7AOJ - chain A; structure by X-ray diffraction, 1.63 A resolution.

Chain A:
Molecule: Plasmoredoxin
Source organism: Plasmodium falciparum (isolate 3D7)
Reference sequence: Q8I224 (Q8I224_PLAF7); residues 1-179 here = UniProt positions 1-179
Chain sequence (179 residues; each row starts with the number of its first residue):
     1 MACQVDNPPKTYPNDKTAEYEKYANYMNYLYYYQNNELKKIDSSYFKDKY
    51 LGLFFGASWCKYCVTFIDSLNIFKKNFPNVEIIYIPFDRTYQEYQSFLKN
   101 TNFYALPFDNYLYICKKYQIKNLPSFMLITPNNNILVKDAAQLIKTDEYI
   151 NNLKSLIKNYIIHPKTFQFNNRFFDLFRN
Unresolved in the structure: 1-21
What the authors report for this chain:
  - catalytic residues: C60, C63 (proposed by the authors, not directly observed)
  - contacts within the chain: R89-E93 (hydrogen bond)

Summary:
From the paper: catalytic residues C60 and C63; contacts within the chain involving R89 and E93.
Chain A is Plasmoredoxin (Plasmodium falciparum (isolate 3D7)); the structure, Plasmoredoxin, a redox-active
protein unique for malaria parasites, was determined by X-ray diffraction, deposited together with 7AOO.
